Entry 1KSY (X-ray diffraction, 3.05 A resolution); this record covers chains F and A of the 4 polymer chains in the assembly.

== Chain F ==
Molecule: E1 Recognition Sequence, Strand 2
Sequence (21 nucleotides; numbered 1 to 21; the number before each row is that of its first residue):
     1 ATAATTGTTG ACAACAATTA T

== Chain A ==
Molecule: Replication protein E1
Source organism: Bovine papillomavirus
Notes: fragment: DNA Binding Domain
UniProt: P03116 (VE1_BPV1); numbering as in UniProt (aligned over 159-309)
Sequence (154 residues; numbered 156 to 309; the number before each row is that of its first residue):
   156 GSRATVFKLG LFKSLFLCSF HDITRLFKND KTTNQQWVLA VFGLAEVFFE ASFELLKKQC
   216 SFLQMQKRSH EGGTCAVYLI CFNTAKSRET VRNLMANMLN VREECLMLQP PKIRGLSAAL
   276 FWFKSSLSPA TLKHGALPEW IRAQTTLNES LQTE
Unresolved in the structure: 156-158, 304-309
Differences from the reference sequence: cloning artifact (156-158)
What the authors report for this chain:
  - binding site for E1 Recognition Sequence, Strand 1: Arg180 to Asn189, Thr239 to Asn248
  - binding site for E1 Recognition Sequence, Strand 2 (chain F): Thr239 to Asn248
  - binding site for E1 Recognition Sequence, Strand 1: Asn184, Lys186
  - conformationally variable residues (domain motion): Thr187

== Interface between chain F and chain A ==
Contacting residue pairs - 12 pairs, chain F then chain A:
  DA3(F) - Arg180(A)  salt bridge to the phosphate
  DA3(F) - Phe182(A)  phosphate contact
  DA3(F) - Thr187(A)  sugar contact
  DA4(F) - Leu181(A)  phosphate contact
  DA4(F) - Phe182(A)  phosphate contact
  DA4(F) - Lys183(A)  hydrogen bond to the phosphate
  DA4(F) - Asn184(A)  hydrogen bond to the phosphate
  DA4(F) - Thr187(A)  hydrogen bond to the phosphate
  DT5(F) - Asn184(A)  hydrogen bond to the phosphate
  DT5(F) - Lys186(A)  base contact
  DT5(F) - Thr187(A)  base contact
  DT6(F) - Lys186(A)  base contact

== Overview ==
4 residues of chain F face 7 of chain A across their interface, with 4 hydrogen bonds and 1 salt bridge. Polar
pairs include DA4(F)-Lys183(A), DA4(F)-Asn184(A) and DA4(F)-Thr187(A). From the paper: a binding site for E1
Recognition Sequence, Strand 1 at Arg180(A), Thr239(A) and Asn184(A) among others; a binding site for E1
Recognition Sequence, Strand 2 (chain F) at Thr239(A).
Here chain F is E1 Recognition Sequence, Strand 2 and chain A is Replication protein E1 (Bovine
papillomavirus). Entry 1KSY (Crystal Structures of Two Intermediates in the Assembly of the Papillomavirus
Replication Initiation Complex) was determined by X-ray diffraction (same publication as 1KSX).
